9JD0 - chains C and E of the 3 polymer chains in the assembly; structure by X-ray diffraction, 2.00 A resolution.

# Chain C
Molecule: Transmembrane protease serine 2 catalytic chain
Source organism: Homo sapiens
UniProtKB: O15393 (TMPS2_HUMAN); residues 256-492 here = UniProt positions 256-492
Amino-acid sequence (249 residues; each row starts with the number of its first residue):
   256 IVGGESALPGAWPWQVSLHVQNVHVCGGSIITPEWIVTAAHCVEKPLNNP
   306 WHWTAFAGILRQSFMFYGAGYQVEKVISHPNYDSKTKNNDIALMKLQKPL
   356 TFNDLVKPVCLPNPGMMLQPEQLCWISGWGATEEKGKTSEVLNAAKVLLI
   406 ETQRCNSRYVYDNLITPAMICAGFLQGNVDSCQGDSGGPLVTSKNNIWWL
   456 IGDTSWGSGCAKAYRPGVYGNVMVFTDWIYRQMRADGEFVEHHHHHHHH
Disordered / not traced: 494-504
Construct notes: expression tag (493-504)
Curated features (UniProtKB/Swiss-Prot):
  - active site (Charge relay system): H296, D345, S441
  - mutagenesis: R316 (R316A: No effect on catalytic activity or HKU1-CoV viral entry), K340 (K340D: No effect on HKU1-CoV viral entry), T341 (T341A/S: No effect on catalytic activity or HKU1-CoV viral entry), R409 (R409A/T: No effect on catalytic activity. Reduces HKU1-CoV viral entry), S412 (S412A/N: No effect on catalytic activity. Reduces HKU1-CoV viral entry), R413 (R413A/K/V: No effect on catalytic activity. Reduces HKU1-CoV viral entry), Y414 (Y414A/S/L/R: No effect on catalytic activity. Almost abolishes S protein-binding and HKU1-CoV viral entry), V415 (V415I: No effect on HKU1-CoV viral entry), Y416 (Y416A: No effect on catalytic activity. Almost abolishes HKU1-CoV viral entry), D417 (D417A/N: No effect on catalytic activity. Almost abolishes HKU1-CoV viral entry), L419 (L419R/A/M: No effect on catalytic activity. Abolishes HKU1-CoV viral entry), L430 (L430R: No effect on catalytic activity. Abolishes HKU1-CoV viral entry), 9 further mutagenesis entries in UniProt
Disulfides: C281-C297, C410-C426, C437-C465
Small-molecule neighbours: malonate ion (MLI): K340, T341, K342, L419, M424, W461

# Chain E
Molecule: Nanobody
Source organism: Vicugna pacos
Notes: antibody fragment or engineered binder
Amino-acid sequence (131 residues; row label = number of the first residue in the row):
     1 AVQLQASGGGFVQPGGSLRLSCAASGKVVEQGLMGWFRQAPGKEREFVSA
    51 IQYDTKLEYYADSVKGRFTISRDNSKNTVYLQMNSLRAEDTATYYCATPQ
   101 MWVQRDVQARWYWGQGTQVTVSSGSHHHHHH
Disordered / not traced: 1, 124-131
Disulfides: C22-C96
Small-molecule neighbours: malonate ion (MLI): T93, Y95, W113, G116, T117, Q118

# How chain C and chain E interact
Residue-residue contacts (49):
  V275(C) - P99(E)  hydrophobic
  Q276(C) - V29(E)
  Q276(C) - G32(E)
  Q276(C) - Q52(E)
  N277(C) - V29(E)
  V278(C) - V29(E)
  V278(C) - E30(E)
  V278(C) - Q100(E)
  H279(C) - Q100(E)
  V280(C) - P99(E)
  V280(C) - Q100(E)
  V280(C) - V103(E)  hydrophobic
  C281(C) - V103(E)  hydrophobic
  H296(C) - V103(E)
  H296(C) - Q104(E)
  C297(C) - V103(E)  hydrophobic
  K300(C) - Y60(E)  hydrogen bond (side chain-backbone)
  K300(C) - A61(E)
  P301(C) - F47(E)
  P301(C) - Y59(E)  hydrophobic
  L302(C) - L33(E)  hydrophobic
  L302(C) - W102(E)
  L302(C) - V103(E)  hydrophobic
  N304(C) - Y59(E)  hydrogen bond
  W306(C) - Q52(E)  hydrogen bond
  W306(C) - L57(E)
  H307(C) - Q52(E)
  H307(C) - Y59(E)  hydrogen bond
  Y322(C) - V29(E)
  K342(C) - Q104(E)  hydrogen bond (side chain-backbone)
  K342(C) - R105(E)  hydrogen bond (side chain-backbone)
  K342(C) - V107(E)
  D435(C) - R105(E)  salt bridge
  S436(C) - R105(E)  hydrogen bond
  C437(C) - R105(E)
  Q438(C) - Q100(E)  hydrogen bond (side chain-backbone)
  Q438(C) - V103(E)  hydrogen bond (side chain-backbone)
  Q438(C) - Q104(E)
  Q438(C) - R105(E)  hydrogen bond (side chain-backbone)
  S441(C) - R105(E)
  S460(C) - R105(E)
  W461(C) - R105(E)
  G462(C) - R105(E)
  G462(C) - D106(E)
  S463(C) - D106(E)
  G464(C) - R105(E)  hydrogen bond (backbone-side chain)
  G464(C) - D106(E)  hydrogen bond (backbone-side chain)
  C465(C) - R105(E)
  G472(C) - R105(E)
Also at the interface, not in a pair above, chain C (32 interface residues in all): T393, T459, P471
Also at the interface, not in a pair above, chain E (21 interface residues in all): A50, D62, M101

# Summary
32 residues of chain C face 21 of chain E across their interface; the contacts include 12 hydrogen bonds and 1
salt bridge. Polar pairs include D435(C)-R105(E), K300(C)-Y60(E) and N304(C)-Y59(E). Ligands of chain C:
malonate ion. Chain E binds malonate ion.
Here chain C is Transmembrane protease serine 2 catalytic chain (Homo sapiens) and chain E is Nanobody
(Vicugna pacos). Entry 9JD0 (Crystal structure of TMPRSS2 in complex with nanobody) was determined by X-ray
diffraction (same publication as 9JCX, 9JD1 and 9U8G).
